PDB entry 4AXX | X-ray diffraction, 1.74 A resolution | chain A

# Chain A
Name: Phosphoglycerate kinase 1
From: Homo sapiens
Notes: EC 2.7.2.3
UniProt: P00558 (PGK1_HUMAN); numbering as in UniProt (aligned over 1-417)
Amino-acid sequence (417 residues; numbered 1 to 417; the number before each row is that of its first residue):
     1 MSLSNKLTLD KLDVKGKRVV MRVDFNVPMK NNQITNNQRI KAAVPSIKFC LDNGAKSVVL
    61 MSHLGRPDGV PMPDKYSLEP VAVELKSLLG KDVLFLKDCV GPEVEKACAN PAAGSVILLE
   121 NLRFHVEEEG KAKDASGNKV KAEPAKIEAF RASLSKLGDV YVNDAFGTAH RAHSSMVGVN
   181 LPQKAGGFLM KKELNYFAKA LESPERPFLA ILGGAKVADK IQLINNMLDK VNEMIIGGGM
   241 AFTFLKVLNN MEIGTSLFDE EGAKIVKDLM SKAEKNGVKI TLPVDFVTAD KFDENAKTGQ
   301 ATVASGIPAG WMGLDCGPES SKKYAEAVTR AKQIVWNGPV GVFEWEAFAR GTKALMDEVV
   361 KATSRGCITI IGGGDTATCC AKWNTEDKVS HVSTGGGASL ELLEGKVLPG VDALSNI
Disordered / not traced: 1-2, 133-140
Differences from the reference sequence: conflict A132 (Gly in P00558)
Swiss-Prot annotation at these positions:
  - region: Q38 to A43 (Mitochondrial targeting region exposed following cis-trans isomerization by PIN1 and recognized by the TOM complex for mitochondrial translocation of the protein)
  - binding site ((2R)-3-phosphoglycerate): V23, D24, F25, N26, Q38, R39, S62, H63, G65, R66, L122, R123, H170, R171
  - binding site (ADP): G214, G238, F343
  - binding site (CDP): G214, D219, G238, G338, V340, F343
  - binding site (AMP): A215, K216, K220, G239, G313, E344
  - binding site (ATP): A215, K220, G239, G313, E344, D375, T376
  - binding site (Mg(2+)): A215, A218, D219, D375
  - modified residue: S2 (N-acetylserine), S4 (Phosphoserine), K6 (N6-succinyllysine), K11 (N6-acetyllysine), K48 (N6-acetyllysine), K75 (N6-acetyllysine), Y76 (Phosphotyrosine), K86 (N6-acetyllysine), K91 (N6-acetyllysine), K97 (N6-(2-hydroxyisobutyryl)lysine), K131 (N6-acetyllysine), K146 (N6-acetyllysine), K191 (N6-succinyllysine), Y196 (Phosphotyrosine), K199 (N6-acetyllysine), S203 (Phosphoserine), K216 (N6-(2-hydroxyisobutyryl)lysine), K220 (N6-(2-hydroxyisobutyryl)lysine), K267 (N6-acetyllysine), K291 (N6-acetyllysine) and 2 more in UniProt
  - natural variant: L88 (L88P: In PGK1D), G158 (G158V: In PGK1D), D164 (D164V: In PGK1D), K191 (deletion: In PGK1D), R206 (R206P: In PGK1D), E252 (E252A: In PGK1D), V266 (V266M: In PGK1D), D268 (D268N: In Munchen), D285 (D285V: In PGK1D), D315 (D315N: In PGK1D), C316 (C316R: In PGK1D)
  - mutagenesis: T378 (T378P: Loss of activity)
Bound ions: Mg2+: D375 (together with ADP)
Ligand contacts:
  - 3-phosphoglyceric acid / beryllium trifluoride: D24, N26, R39, H63, G65, R66, R123, G167, T168, H170, R171, K216, K220, N337, G373, G374, D375, G396, G397
  - ADP: G214, A215, K216, K220, G238, G239, F242, L257, G313, L314, N337, G338, P339, V340, G341, V342, F343, E344, G372, G373, G374, D375, T376, G396, G397
From the paper describing this entry:
  - catalytic residues: K220 (proposed by the authors, not directly observed)

# In short
Bound to chain A: ADP and 3-phosphoglyceric acid / beryllium trifluoride. UniProt lists 14
(2R)-3-phosphoglycerate-binding residues, 3 ADP-binding residues, 6 CDP-binding residues and 6 AMP-binding
residues. The paper reports the catalytic residue K220.
Chain A is Phosphoglycerate kinase 1 (Homo sapiens); the structure, The catalytically active fully closed
conformation of human phosphoglycerate kinase in complex with ADP 3-phosphoglycerate and ..., was determined
by X-ray diffraction, deposited together with 3ZI4, 2X13 and 2X14.
